Entry 1TF5 (X-ray diffraction, 2.18 A resolution); this record covers chain A.

Chain A:
Molecule: Preprotein translocase secA subunit
From: Bacillus subtilis
UniProtKB: P28366 (SECA_BACSU); numbering as in UniProt (aligned over 1-841)
Sequence (844 residues; each row starts with the number of its first residue; numbers below 1 keep their minus sign (Gly-2 is residue -2)):
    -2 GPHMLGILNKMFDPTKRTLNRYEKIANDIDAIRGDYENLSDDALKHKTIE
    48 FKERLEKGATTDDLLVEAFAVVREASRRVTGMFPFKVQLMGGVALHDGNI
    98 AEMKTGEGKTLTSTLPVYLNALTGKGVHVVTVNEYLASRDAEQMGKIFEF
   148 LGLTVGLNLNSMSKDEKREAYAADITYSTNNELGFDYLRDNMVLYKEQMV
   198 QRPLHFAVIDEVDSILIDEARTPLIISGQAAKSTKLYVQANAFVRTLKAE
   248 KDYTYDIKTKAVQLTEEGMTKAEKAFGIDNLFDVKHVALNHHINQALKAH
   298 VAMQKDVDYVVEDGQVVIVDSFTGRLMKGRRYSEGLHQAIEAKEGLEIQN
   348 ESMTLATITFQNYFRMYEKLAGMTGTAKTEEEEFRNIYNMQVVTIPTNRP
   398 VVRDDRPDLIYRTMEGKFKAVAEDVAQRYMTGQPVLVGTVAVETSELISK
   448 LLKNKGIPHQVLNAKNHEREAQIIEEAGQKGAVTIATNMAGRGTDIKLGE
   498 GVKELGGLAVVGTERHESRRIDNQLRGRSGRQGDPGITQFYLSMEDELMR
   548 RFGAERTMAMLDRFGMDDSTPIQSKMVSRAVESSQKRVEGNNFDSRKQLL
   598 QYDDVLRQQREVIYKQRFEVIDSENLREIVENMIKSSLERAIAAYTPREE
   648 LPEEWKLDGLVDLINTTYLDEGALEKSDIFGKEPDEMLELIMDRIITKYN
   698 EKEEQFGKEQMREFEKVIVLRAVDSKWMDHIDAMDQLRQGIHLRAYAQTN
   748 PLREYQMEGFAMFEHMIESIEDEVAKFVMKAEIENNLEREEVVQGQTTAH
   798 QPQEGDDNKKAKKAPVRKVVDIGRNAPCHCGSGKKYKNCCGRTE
Not modelled in the structure: -2 to -1, 8-13, 781-841
Construct notes: cloning artifact (-2 to 0)
Swiss-Prot annotation at these positions:
  - binding site (ATP): Met79, Phe80, Gln85, Gly103 to Thr107, Asp492
  - binding site (Zn(2+)): Cys825, Cys827, Cys836, Cys837
From the paper describing this entry:
  - conformationally variable residues (order/disorder transition): Thr794 to Gln798

Overview:
UniProt lists 9 ATP-binding residues and 4 Zn2+-binding residues. The paper reports conformational variability
at Thr794.
Chain A is Preprotein translocase secA subunit (Bacillus subtilis); the structure, Crystal structure of SecA
in an open conformation from Bacillus Subtilis, was determined by X-ray diffraction, deposited together with
1TF2.
